3T6E - chains C and H of the 4 polymer chains in the assembly; structure by X-ray diffraction, 1.92 A resolution.

[Chain C]
Name: Photosynthetic reaction center cytochrome c subunit
From: Blastochloris viridis
Reference sequence: P07173 (CYCR_RHOVI); residues -19 to 336 here correspond to UniProt positions 1-356 (UniProt number = residue number + 20)
Amino-acid sequence (356 residues; row label = number of the first residue in the row; numbers below 1 keep their minus sign (Met-19 is residue -19)):
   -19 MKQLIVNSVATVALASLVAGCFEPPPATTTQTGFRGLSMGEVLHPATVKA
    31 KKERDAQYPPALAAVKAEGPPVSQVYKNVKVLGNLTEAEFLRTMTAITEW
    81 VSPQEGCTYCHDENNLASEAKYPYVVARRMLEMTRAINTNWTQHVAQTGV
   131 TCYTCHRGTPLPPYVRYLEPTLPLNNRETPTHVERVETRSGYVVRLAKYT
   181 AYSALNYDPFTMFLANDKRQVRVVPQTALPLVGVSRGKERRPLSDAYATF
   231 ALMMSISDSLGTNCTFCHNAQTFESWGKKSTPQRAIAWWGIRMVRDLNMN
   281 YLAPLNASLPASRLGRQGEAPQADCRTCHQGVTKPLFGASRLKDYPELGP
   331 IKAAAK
Disordered / not traced: -19 to 0, 335-336
Covalently attached groups: diacyl glycerol (DGA) linked to Cys1; heme c (HEC) linked to Cys87, Cys90, Cys132, Cys135, Cys244, Cys247, Cys305, Cys308
Bound ions: heme c Fe (4 sites), coordinated by Met74, His91, Met110, His124, His136, Met233, His248, His309
Ligand contacts:
  - heme c (HEC), molecule 1: Tyr56, Lys57, Asn58, Val59, Lys60, Val61, Leu62, Phe70, Leu71, Met74, Thr75, Ile77, Thr78, Val81, Ser82, Gly86, His91, Leu96, Ala97, Pro103, Tyr104, Ala107, Arg108, Leu111
  - heme c (HEC), molecule 2: Ile77, Val81, Tyr89, Tyr102, Pro103, Val106, Ala107, Met110, Leu111, Met113, Thr114, Ile117, Val130, Thr131, His136, Pro140, Leu141, Pro142, Val145, Leu277, Leu282, Leu289, Arg293, Pro301, Gln302, Thr307, Leu328
  - heme c (HEC), molecule 3: Ile117, His124, Val125, Ala126, Thr128, Gly129, Val130, Thr134, Leu194, Ile236, Leu240, Phe246, Gln263, Ile266, Ala267, Gly270, Ile271, Met273, Val274, Leu277, Asp304, His309, Thr313, Lys314, Pro315, Gly318
  - heme c (HEC), molecule 4: Gln200, Val201, Arg202, Val203, Val204, Gln206, Thr229, Phe230, Met233, Met234, Ile236, Ser237, Leu240, Thr242, Asn243, His248, Phe253, Glu254, Trp256, Gln263, Arg264, Ala267, Trp268, Ile271, Arg272
  - heptane-1,2,3-triol (HTO), molecule 1: Thr27, Lys31, Arg306, Gly311
  - heptane-1,2,3-triol (HTO), molecule 2: Asn64, Leu65, Arg115, Pro326, Glu327, Pro330, Ile331, Lys332
UniProt features mapped onto this chain:
  - binding site (heme): Met74, Cys87, Cys90, His91, Met110, His124, Cys132, Cys135, His136, Met233, Cys244, Cys247, His248, Cys305, Cys308, His309
  - site: Cys1 (Not N-palmitoylated)
  - lipidation: Cys1 (S-diacylglycerol cysteine)

[Chain H]
Name: Reaction center protein H chain
From: Blastochloris viridis
Reference sequence: P06008 (RCEH_RHOVI); numbering as in UniProt (aligned over 1-258)
Amino-acid sequence (258 residues; each row starts with the number of its first residue):
     1 MYHGALAQHLDIAQLVWYAQWLVIWTVVLLYLRREDRREGYPLVEPLGLV
    51 KLAPEDGQVYELPYPKTFVLPHGGTVTVPRRRPETRELKLAQTDGFEGAP
   101 LQPTGNPLVDAVGPASYAERAEVVDATVDGKAKIVPLRVATDFSIAEGDV
   151 DPRGLPVVAADGVEAGTVTDLWVDRSEHYFRYLELSVAGSARTALIPLGF
   201 CDVKKDKIVVTSILSEQFANVPRLQSRDQITLREEDKVSAYYAGGLLYAT
   251 PERAESLL
Modified positions: Met1 (n-formylmethionine; FME)
Ligand contacts:
  - diacyl glycerol (DGA): His3, Gly4, Ile12, Val16
  - heptane-1,2,3-triol (HTO), molecule 1: Leu70, Pro71, His72, Val76, Ala121, Val123, Val124, Asp125, Ala126, Leu232
  - heptane-1,2,3-triol (HTO), molecule 2: Ala160, Asp161, Leu214, Thr250, Arg253
  - heptane-1,2,3-triol (HTO), molecule 3: Gln225, Ser226, Arg227, Asp228, Gln229
UniProt features mapped onto this chain:
  - modified residue: Met1 (N-formylmethionine)

[Chain C / chain H interface]
Pairs across the interface (14; chain C residue first):
  Thr207(C) - Tyr2(H)
  Leu209(C) - Tyr2(H)
  Leu209(C) - His3(H)
  Leu209(C) - Ala5(H)
  Leu209(C) - Asp11(H)
  Pro210(C) - Tyr2(H)
  Pro210(C) - His3(H)  hydrogen bond (backbone-backbone)
  Leu211(C) - Met1(H)
  Leu211(C) - Tyr2(H)  hydrophobic
  Val212(C) - Met1(H)  hydrogen bond (backbone-backbone)
  Val212(C) - Tyr2(H)
  Val212(C) - His3(H)
  Ser215(C) - His3(H)
  Arg216(C) - His3(H)  hydrogen bond
Other interface residues (no listed pair), chain H (6 interface residues in all): Gly4

[Summary]
7 residues of chain C and 6 residues of chain H are in contact, with 3 hydrogen bonds. Among the polar pairs
are Arg216(C)-His3(H), Pro210(C)-His3(H) and Val212(C)-Met1(H). Ligands of chain C: heptane-1,2,3-triol. Chain
H binds diacyl glycerol and 3 copies of heptane-1,2,3-triol.
Here chain C is Photosynthetic reaction center cytochrome c subunit and chain H is Reaction center protein H
chain, both from Blastochloris viridis. Entry 3T6E (Crystal Structure of the Reaction Centre from
Blastochloris viridis strain DSM 133 (ATCC 19567) substrain-94) was determined by X-ray diffraction together
with 3T6D from the same study.
